1H6B - chains A and B; structure by X-ray diffraction, 2.60 A resolution.

# Chain A (and B)
Protein: Precursor form of glucose-fructose oxidoreductase
Source organism: Zymomonas mobilis
Notes: EC 1.1.99.28; chain B of this document is another copy of the same molecule, construct and numbering; everything in this record applies to it too
UniProt: P75002 (P75002); residue numbers follow UniProt; this construct covers 1-433
Sequence (433 residues; numbered 1 to 433; the number before each row is that of its first residue):
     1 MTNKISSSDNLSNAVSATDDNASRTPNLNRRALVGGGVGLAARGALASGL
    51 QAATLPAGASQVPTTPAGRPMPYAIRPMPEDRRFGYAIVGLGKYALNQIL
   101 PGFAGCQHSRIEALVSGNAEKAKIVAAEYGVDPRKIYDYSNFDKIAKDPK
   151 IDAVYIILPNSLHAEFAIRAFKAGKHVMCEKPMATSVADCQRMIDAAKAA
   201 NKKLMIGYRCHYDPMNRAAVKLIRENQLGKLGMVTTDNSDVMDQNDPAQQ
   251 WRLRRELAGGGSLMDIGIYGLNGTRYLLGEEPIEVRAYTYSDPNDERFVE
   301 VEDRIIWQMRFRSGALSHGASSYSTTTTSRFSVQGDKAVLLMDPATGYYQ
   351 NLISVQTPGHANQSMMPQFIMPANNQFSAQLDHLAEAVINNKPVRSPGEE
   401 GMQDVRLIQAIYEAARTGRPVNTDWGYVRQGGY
Not modelled in the structure: 1-52
Ligand contacts: NADPH (NDP; NADPH dihydro-nicotinamide-adenine-dinucleotide phosphate): V62, P63, T65, P66, A67, G68, R69, G90, L91, G92, K93, Y94, A95, S116, G117, N118, K121, Y139, I157, L158, P159, N160, L162, H163, E180, K181, P182, G207, R209, P247, A248, W251, R252, L257, D265, Y269, Y348

# Interface between chain A and chain B
Residue-residue contacts (89):
  G232(A) with R304(B), hydrogen bond (backbone-side chain); T325(B)
  M233(A) with D237(B); R304(B); I306(B), hydrophobic; T325(B)
  T235(A) with T235(B); D237(B), hydrogen bond
  T236(A) with H318(B)
  D237(A) with T235(B), hydrogen bond; H318(B), salt bridge; Q334(B)
  S239(A) with Q334(B), hydrogen bond
  V241(A) with D336(B)
  E284(A) with Y288(B), hydrogen bond
  R286(A) with Y288(B)
  Y288(A) with E284(B); R286(B); Q308(B); R310(B), hydrogen bond
  Y290(A) with R310(B); G314(B); L316(B), hydrophobic
  R304(A) with G232(B), hydrogen bond (side chain-backbone); M233(B); G314(B), hydrogen bond (side chain-backbone); A315(B); L316(B)
  I306(A) with M233(B), hydrophobic; Q308(B); S317(B); H318(B)
  Q308(A) with Y288(B); I306(B)
  R310(A) with Y288(B), hydrogen bond; Y290(B)
  G314(A) with Y290(B); R304(B), hydrogen bond (backbone-side chain)
  A315(A) with R304(B)
  L316(A) with Y290(B), hydrophobic; R304(B)
  S317(A) with I306(B)
  H318(A) with T236(B); D237(B), salt bridge; I306(B); H318(B), hydrogen bond; G319(B); A320(B)
  A320(A) with H318(B)
  S324(A) with D336(B)
  T325(A) with G232(B); Q334(B), hydrogen bond; G335(B)
  T326(A) with G335(B), hydrogen bond (backbone-backbone); D336(B); K337(B); A338(B); V339(B)
  T327(A) with V339(B); P358(B)
  T328(A) with Q334(B); V339(B)
  R330(A) with S332(B), hydrogen bond; L341(B); Q356(B), hydrogen bond
  S332(A) with R330(B), hydrogen bond
  Q334(A) with D237(B), hydrogen bond; S239(B), hydrogen bond; T325(B), hydrogen bond; T328(B)
  G335(A) with T325(B); T326(B), hydrogen bond (backbone-backbone)
  D336(A) with V241(B); S324(B); T325(B); T326(B)
  K337(A) with T326(B)
  A338(A) with T326(B)
  V339(A) with T326(B); T327(B); T328(B)
  L341(A) with R330(B); D343(B)
  D343(A) with L341(B); Q356(B)
  Q356(A) with R330(B), hydrogen bond; D343(B)
  P358(A) with T327(B)
  G418(A) with G418(B)
Also at the interface, not in a pair above, chain A (41 interface residues in all): G319, S322
Also at the interface, not in a pair above, chain B (42 interface residues in all): A287, S322

# Summary
41 residues of chain A and 42 residues of chain B are in contact, with 21 hydrogen bonds and 2 salt bridges.
Polar pairs include D237(A)-H318(B), G232(A)-R304(B) and T235(A)-D237(B). Ligands of chain A: NADPH.
Both chains are Precursor form of glucose-fructose oxidoreductase (Zymomonas mobilis). Entry 1H6B (Reduced
Precursor Form of Glucose-Fructose Oxidoreductase from Zymomonas mobilis complexed with glycerol) was
determined by X-ray diffraction, deposited together with 1H6A, 1H6C and 1H6D.
